Entry 4IGI (X-ray diffraction, 1.20 A resolution); this record covers chain A.

== Chain A ==
Molecule: Collagen alpha3(VI)
From: Mus musculus
Notes: fragment: Collagen VI Alpha3 N5
UniProtKB: Q9Z0I9 (Q9Z0I9_MOUSE); numbering as in UniProt (aligned over 1022-1224)
Chain sequence (203 residues; each row starts with the number of its first residue):
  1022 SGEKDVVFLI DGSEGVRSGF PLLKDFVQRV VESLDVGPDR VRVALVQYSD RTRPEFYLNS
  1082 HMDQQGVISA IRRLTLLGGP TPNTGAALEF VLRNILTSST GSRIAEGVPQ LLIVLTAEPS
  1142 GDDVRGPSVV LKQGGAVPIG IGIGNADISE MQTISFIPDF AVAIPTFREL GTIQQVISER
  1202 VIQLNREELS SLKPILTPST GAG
Not modelled in the structure: 1022-1023, 1221-1224
What the authors report for this chain:
  - contacts within the chain: Glu1024-Arg1207 (salt bridge), Val1150-Leu1217 (hydrophobic contact), Ile1178-Ile1216, Arg1146-Pro1219 (hydrophobic contact)
  - mutagenesis - R1061Q: unchanged expression in response to secretion of the single N5 domain
  - mutagenesis - R1061Q: decreased expression in response to full-length collagen VI

== Summary ==
The paper reports that R1061Q reduces expression in response to full-length collagen VI; contacts within the
chain involving Glu1024, Arg1207 and Val1150 among others.
Chain A is Collagen alpha3(VI) (Mus musculus); the structure, Crystal structure of the Collagen VI alpha3 N5
domain, was determined by X-ray diffraction, deposited together with 4IHK.
